PDB entry 7P8J | X-ray diffraction, 6.58 A resolution (low resolution: residue-level contacts below are approximate; hydrogen-bond / salt-bridge calls are withheld) | chains A and B

== Chain A ==
Molecule: Processed angiotensin-converting enzyme 2
From: Homo sapiens
UniProt: Q9BYF1 (ACE2_HUMAN); residue numbers follow UniProt; this construct covers 19-615
Sequence (602 residues; numbered 17 to 618; the number before each row is that of its first residue):
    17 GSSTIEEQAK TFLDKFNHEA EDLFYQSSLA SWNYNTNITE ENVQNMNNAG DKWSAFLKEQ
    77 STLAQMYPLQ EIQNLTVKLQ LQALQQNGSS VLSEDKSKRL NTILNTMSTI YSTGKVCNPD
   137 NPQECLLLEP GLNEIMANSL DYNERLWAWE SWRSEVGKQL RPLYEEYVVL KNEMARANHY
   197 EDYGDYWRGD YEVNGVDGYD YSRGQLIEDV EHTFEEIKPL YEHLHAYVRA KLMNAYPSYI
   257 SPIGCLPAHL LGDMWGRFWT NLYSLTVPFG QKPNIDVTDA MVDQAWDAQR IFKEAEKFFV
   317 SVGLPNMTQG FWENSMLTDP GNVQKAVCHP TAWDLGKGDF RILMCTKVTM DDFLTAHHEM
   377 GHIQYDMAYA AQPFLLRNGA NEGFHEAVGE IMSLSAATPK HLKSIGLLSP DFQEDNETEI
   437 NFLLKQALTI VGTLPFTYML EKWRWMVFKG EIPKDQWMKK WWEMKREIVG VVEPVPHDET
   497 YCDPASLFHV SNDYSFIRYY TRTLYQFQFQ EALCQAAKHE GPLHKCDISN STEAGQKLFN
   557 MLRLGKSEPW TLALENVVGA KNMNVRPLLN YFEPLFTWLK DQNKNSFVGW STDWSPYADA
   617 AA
Unresolved in the structure: 17-18, 616-618
Disulfide bonds: Cys133-Cys141, Cys344-Cys361, Cys530-Cys542
Glycans and other covalent adducts: N-acetylglucosamine (NAG) linked to Asn53, Asn90, Asn432, Asn546
Construct notes: expression tag (17-18, 616-618)
UniProt features mapped onto this chain:
  - region (Interaction with SARS-CoV spike glycoprotein): Asp30 to Tyr41, Met82 to Pro84, Lys353 to Arg357
  - active site: Glu375 (Proton acceptor), His505 (Proton donor)
  - binding site (chloride): Arg169, Trp477, Lys481
  - binding site (substrate): Arg273, His345, Pro346, Tyr515
  - binding site (Zn(2+)): His374, His378, Glu402
  - glycosylation (N-linked (GlcNAc...) asparagine): Asn53, Asn90, Asn103, Asn322, Asn432, Asn546
  - mutagenesis: Ser19 (S19P: Increases slightly the interaction with RBD domain of SARS-CoV-2 spike protein), Gln24 to Lys26 (Slightly inhibits interaction with SARS-CoV spike glycoprotein), Gln24 (Q24T: Increases slightly the interaction with RBD domain of SARS-CoV-2 spike protein), Ala25 (A25V: Increases slightly the interaction with RBD domain of SARS-CoV-2 spike protein), Thr27 (T27Y: Increases slightly the interaction with RBD domain of SARS-CoV-2 spike protein. In sACE2.v2.2; increases interaction with RBD domain of SARS-CoV-2 spike protein ...), Leu29 (L29F: Increases slightly the interaction with RBD domain of SARS-CoV-2 spike protein), Lys31 (K31D: Abolishes interaction with SARS-CoV spike glycoprotein; K31Y: Increases slightly the interaction with RBD domain of SARS-CoV-2 spike protein), Asn33 (N33D: Increases slightly the interaction with RBD domain of SARS-CoV-2 spike protein), His34 (H34A: Increases slightly the interaction with RBD domain of SARS-CoV-2 spike protein), Glu37 (E37A: No effect on interaction with SARS-CoV spike glycoprotein), Asp38 (D38A: No effect on interaction with SARS-CoV spike glycoprotein), Leu39 (L39R: Increases slightly the interaction with RBD domain of SARS-CoV-2 spike protein), 48 further mutagenesis entries in UniProt

== Chain B ==
Molecule: Spike glycoprotein
From: Bat coronavirus RaTG13
UniProt: A0A6B9WHD3 (A0A6B9WHD3_SARS); residues 319-541 here = UniProt positions 319-541
Sequence (233 residues; row label = number of the first residue in the row):
   317 GSRVQPTDSI VRFPNITNLC PFGEVFNATT FASVYAWNRK RISNCVADYS VLYNSTSFST
   377 FKCYGVSPTK LNDLCFTNVY ADSFVITGDE VRQIAPGQTG KIADYNYKLP DDFTGCVIAW
   437 NSKHIDAKEG GNFNYLYRLF RKANLKPFER DISTEIYQAG SKPCNGQTGL NCYYPLYRYG
   497 FYPTDGVGHQ PYRVVVLSFE LLNAPATVCG PKKSTNLVKN KCVNFAAHHH HHH
Unresolved in the structure: 317-333, 527-549
Disulfide bonds: Cys336-Cys361, Cys379-Cys432, Cys391-Cys525, Cys480-Cys488
Glycans and other covalent adducts: N-acetylglucosamine (NAG) linked to Asn343
Construct notes: expression tag (317-318, 542-549)

== Chain A / chain B interface ==
Pairs across the interface - 22 pairs, chain A then chain B:
  Gln24(A) with Gly476(B); Asn487(B)
  Thr27(A) with Phe456(B)
  Phe28(A) with Tyr489(B)
  Lys31(A) with Tyr489(B); Tyr493(B)
  His34(A) with Lys417(B); Leu455(B)
  Glu35(A) with Tyr493(B)
  Asp38(A) with Phe449(B)
  Tyr41(A) with Thr500(B); Asp501(B)
  Gln42(A) with Tyr498(B)
  Leu79(A) with Leu486(B)
  Tyr83(A) with Asn487(B); Tyr489(B)
  Asn330(A) with Thr500(B)
  Lys353(A) with Gly502(B); His505(B)
  Gly354(A) with His505(B)
  Asp355(A) with Thr500(B)
  Arg357(A) with Thr500(B)
Other interface residues (no listed pair), chain A (18 interface residues in all): Asp30, Met82
Other interface residues (no listed pair), chain B (15 interface residues in all): Tyr453

== Overview ==
The interface between chain A and chain B involves 18 residues on one side and 15 on the other.
N-acetylglucosamine is covalently linked to Asn53(A), Asn90(A), Asn432(A) and Asn546(A). N-acetylglucosamine
is covalently linked to Asn343(B).
Chain A is Processed angiotensin-converting enzyme 2 (Homo sapiens) and chain B is Spike glycoprotein (Bat
coronavirus RaTG13); the structure, Receptor-binding domain (RBD) of the spike protein of the bat coronavirus
RaTG13 virus in complex with ..., was determined by X-ray diffraction.
